PDB entry 4Y7K | X-ray diffraction, 3.50 A resolution | chains A and E of the 5 polymer chains in the assembly

# Chain A (and E)
Name: Large conductance mechanosensitive channel protein, Riboflavin synthase
From: Methanosarcina acetivorans C2A
Notes: engineered mutation(s): K101 deletion; chain E of this document is another copy of the same molecule, construct and numbering; everything in this record applies to it too
Reference sequence: chimeric construct of Q8TNK0, Q58584: residues 1-100 from Q8TNK0 (Q8TNK0_METAC) positions 1-100 (same numbers); residues 101-255 from Q58584 positions 2-156 (UniProt number = residue number - 99)
Sequence (275 residues; row label = number of the first residue in the row; numbers below 1 keep their minus sign (Met-19 is residue -19)):
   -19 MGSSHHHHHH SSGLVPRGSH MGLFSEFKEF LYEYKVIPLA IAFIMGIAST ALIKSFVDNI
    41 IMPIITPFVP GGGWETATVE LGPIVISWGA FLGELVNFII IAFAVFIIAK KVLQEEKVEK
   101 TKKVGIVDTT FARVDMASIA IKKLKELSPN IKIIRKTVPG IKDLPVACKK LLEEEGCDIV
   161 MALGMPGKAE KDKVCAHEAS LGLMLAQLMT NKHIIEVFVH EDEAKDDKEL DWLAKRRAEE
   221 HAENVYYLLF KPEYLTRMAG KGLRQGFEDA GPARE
Not modelled in the structure: -19 to 2, 253-255 (chain E: -19 to 2, 245-255)
Sequence notes: expression tag (-19 to 0)
What the authors report for this chain:
  - mutagenesis - F23H, G26H: decreased growth
  - contacts within the chain: Val37-Asn77
  - mutagenesis - G51DEL/G52DEL/G53DEL/W54DEL/E55DEL/T56DEL: abolished growth in response to osmotic downshock
  - mutagenesis - G51A/G52A/G53A/W54A/E55A/T56A: increased growth in response to osmotic downshock

# Chain A / chain E interface
Pairs across the interface (105; chain A residue first):
  Phe7(A) - Ile21(E)  hydrophobic
  Phe7(A) - Met25(E)  hydrophobic
  Lys8(A) - Glu95(E)  salt bridge
  Phe10(A) - Pro18(E)  hydrophobic
  Leu11(A) - Met25(E)  hydrophobic
  Tyr12(A) - Glu96(E)  hydrogen bond
  Tyr14(A) - Pro18(E)  hydrophobic
  Val16(A) - Pro18(E)
  Val16(A) - Ala22(E)
  Val16(A) - Met25(E)  hydrophobic
  Ile17(A) - Ile88(E)  hydrophobic
  Leu19(A) - Leu19(E)  hydrophobic
  Leu19(A) - Ala22(E)  hydrophobic
  Ala20(A) - Ala22(E)
  Ala20(A) - Met25(E)  hydrophobic
  Ile21(A) - Ile88(E)  hydrophobic
  Phe23(A) - Ala22(E)  hydrophobic
  Phe23(A) - Phe23(E)  hydrophobic
  Phe23(A) - Gly26(E)
  Ile24(A) - Gly26(E)
  Ile24(A) - Ser29(E)
  Ile24(A) - Thr30(E)
  Ile24(A) - Ile81(E)  hydrophobic
  Ile24(A) - Val85(E)  hydrophobic
  Ile27(A) - Thr30(E)
  Ala28(A) - Glu74(E)
  Ala28(A) - Phe78(E)
  Ala28(A) - Ile81(E)  hydrophobic
  Ala31(A) - Glu74(E)
  Leu32(A) - Glu74(E)  hydrogen bond (backbone-side chain)
  Leu32(A) - Phe78(E)  hydrophobic
  Ser35(A) - Ala70(E)
  Ser35(A) - Phe71(E)
  Ser35(A) - Glu74(E)
  Phe36(A) - Phe71(E)  hydrophobic
  Asn39(A) - Ile66(E)
  Asn39(A) - Ser67(E)  hydrogen bond (backbone-backbone)
  Asn39(A) - Ala70(E)
  Asn39(A) - Phe71(E)
  Ile40(A) - Phe71(E)  hydrophobic
  Pro43(A) - Ile64(E)
  Pro43(A) - Val65(E)
  Ile44(A) - Ile64(E)  hydrophobic
  Ile44(A) - Ile66(E)  hydrophobic
  Pro47(A) - Pro63(E)
  Pro47(A) - Ile64(E)  hydrophobic
  Gly51(A) - Val65(E)
  Gly52(A) - Val65(E)
  Asp108(A) - Ala239(E)
  Thr109(A) - Ala239(E)
  Thr109(A) - Gly240(E)  hydrogen bond (backbone-backbone)
  Thr110(A) - Leu235(E)
  Thr110(A) - Met238(E)
  Thr110(A) - Lys241(E)
  Thr110(A) - Gly242(E)  hydrogen bond (backbone-backbone)
  Thr110(A) - Leu243(E)  hydrogen bond (backbone-backbone)
  Phe111(A) - Gly242(E)
  Phe111(A) - Leu243(E)
  Phe111(A) - Arg244(E)  hydrogen bond (backbone-side chain)
  Ala112(A) - Gly240(E)
  Ala112(A) - Lys241(E)  hydrogen bond (backbone-backbone)
  Ala112(A) - Gly242(E)  hydrogen bond (backbone-backbone)
  Ala112(A) - Arg244(E)
  Arg113(A) - Gly240(E)
  Arg113(A) - Gly242(E)
  Arg113(A) - Arg244(E)
  Val114(A) - Gly240(E)
  Asp115(A) - Ala239(E)
  Asp115(A) - Gly240(E)
  Arg135(A) - Thr236(E)
  Arg135(A) - Ala239(E)
  Thr137(A) - Leu228(E)
  Thr137(A) - Leu235(E)
  Thr137(A) - Thr236(E)  hydrogen bond
  Val138(A) - His193(E)
  Val138(A) - Leu228(E)  hydrophobic
  Pro139(A) - Asn224(E)
  Pro139(A) - Leu228(E)
  Lys142(A) - Ser180(E)  hydrogen bond
  Lys142(A) - Gln187(E)
  Lys142(A) - Glu196(E)  salt bridge
  Asp143(A) - His193(E)  salt bridge
  Asp143(A) - Ile195(E)
  Pro145(A) - Met184(E)  hydrophobic
  Val146(A) - Gln187(E)
  Val146(A) - Asn191(E)
  Val146(A) - Lys192(E)
  Val146(A) - His193(E)
  Lys149(A) - Leu188(E)  hydrogen bond (side chain-backbone)
  Lys149(A) - Asn191(E)
  Lys150(A) - Asn191(E)  hydrogen bond (side chain-backbone)
  Glu153(A) - Asn191(E)  hydrogen bond
  Glu154(A) - Asn191(E)
  Met165(A) - Arg244(E)
  Val174(A) - His177(E)
  Glu178(A) - His177(E)  salt bridge
  Glu178(A) - Ser180(E)  hydrogen bond
  Glu178(A) - Leu181(E)  hydrogen bond (side chain-backbone)
  Glu178(A) - Met184(E)
  Gly182(A) - Met184(E)
  Gly182(A) - Leu188(E)
  Leu185(A) - Leu185(E)  hydrophobic
  Leu185(A) - Leu188(E)  hydrophobic
  Met189(A) - Leu188(E)
  Glu201(A) - Arg244(E)  salt bridge
Also at the interface, not in a pair above, chain A (58 interface residues in all): Ser29, Lys136, Ala147, Gly167, Ala186
Also at the interface, not in a pair above, chain E (49 interface residues in all): Ile27, Leu75, Met189

# Overview
The interface between chain A and chain E involves 58 residues on one side and 49 on the other; the contacts
include 16 hydrogen bonds and 5 salt bridges. Among the polar pairs are Lys8(A)-Glu95(E), Lys142(A)-Glu196(E)
and Asp143(A)-His193(E). From the paper: F23H and G26H of chain A reduce growth; contacts within the chain
involving Val37(A) and Asn77(A); 4 substitutions were tested in all.
Both chains are Large conductance mechanosensitive channel protein, Riboflavin synthase (Methanosarcina
acetivorans C2A). Entry 4Y7K (Structure of an archaeal mechanosensitive channel in closed state) was
determined by X-ray diffraction, deposited together with 4Y7J.
